8R7U - chains B and D; structure by X-ray diffraction, 1.20 A resolution.

== Chain B ==
Protein: Peptidyl-prolyl cis-trans isomerase
Source organism: Toxoplasma gondii
Notes: EC 5.2.1.8
UniProtKB: A0A7J6KAD1 (A0A7J6KAD1_TOXGO); residue numbers follow UniProt; this construct covers 1-211
Sequence (213 residues; numbered -1 to 211; the number before each row is that of its first residue; numbers below 1 keep their minus sign (Gly-1 is residue -1)):
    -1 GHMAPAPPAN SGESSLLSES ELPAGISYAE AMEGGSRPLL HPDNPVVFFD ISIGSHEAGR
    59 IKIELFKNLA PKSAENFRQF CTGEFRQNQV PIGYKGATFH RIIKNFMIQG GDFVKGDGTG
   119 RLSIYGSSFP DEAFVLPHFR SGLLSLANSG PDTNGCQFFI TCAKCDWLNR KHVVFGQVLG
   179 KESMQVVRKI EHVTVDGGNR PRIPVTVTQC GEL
Not modelled in the structure: -1 to 12
Differences from the reference sequence: expression tag (-1 to 0)

== Chain D ==
Protein: Dihydrocyclosporin A
Sequence (11 residues; row label = number of the first residue in the row):
     1 ALLVXAGLVL A
Glycans and other covalent adducts: covalent link Ala1-Ala11
Modified residues: Ala1 (D-alanine; DAL); Leu2, Leu3, Leu8, Leu10 (N-methylleucine; MLE); Val4 (N-methylvaline; MVA); TMD ((6,7-dihydro)4-[(E)-butenyl]-4,N-dimethyl-threonine) at position 5; Ala6 (alpha-aminobutyric acid; ABA); Gly7 (sarcosine; SAR)

== Interface between chain B and chain D ==
Contacting residue pairs (27):
  Arg99(B) - Leu3(D)  hydrogen bond (side chain-backbone)
  Arg99(B) - Val4(D)
  Arg99(B) - TMD_5(D)
  Arg99(B) - Val9(D)
  Phe104(B) - Leu2(D)
  Phe104(B) - Leu3(D)
  Phe104(B) - Val4(D)
  Met105(B) - Val4(D)
  Gln107(B) - Val4(D)
  Gln107(B) - TMD_5(D)  hydrogen bond (side chain-backbone)
  Gly116(B) - Ala6(D)
  Gly116(B) - Gly7(D)  hydrogen bond (backbone-backbone)
  Ala145(B) - Val4(D)
  Ala145(B) - Ala6(D)
  Asn146(B) - Val4(D)  hydrogen bond (backbone-backbone)
  Asn146(B) - TMD_5(D)
  Asn146(B) - Ala6(D)  hydrogen bond (backbone-backbone)
  Ser147(B) - TMD_5(D)
  Ser147(B) - Ala6(D)  hydrogen bond (side chain-backbone)
  Ser147(B) - Leu8(D)
  Gln155(B) - Ala6(D)
  Phe157(B) - Val4(D)
  Trp165(B) - Leu2(D)  hydrogen bond (side chain-backbone)
  Leu166(B) - Leu2(D)
  Leu166(B) - Val4(D)
  Lys169(B) - Leu3(D)
  His170(B) - Val4(D)  hydrogen bond (side chain-backbone)
Interface residues without a listed pair, chain B (16 interface residues in all): Ile101, Thr117

== Summary ==
The interface between chain B and chain D involves 16 residues on one side and 8 on the other; the contacts
include 8 hydrogen bonds. Polar pairs include Arg99(B)-Leu3(D), Gln107(B)-TMD_5(D) and Ser147(B)-Ala6(D).
Here chain B is Peptidyl-prolyl cis-trans isomerase (Toxoplasma gondii) and chain D is Dihydrocyclosporin A.
Entry 8R7U (Crystal Structure of Cyclophilin TgCyp23 from Toxoplasma gondii in complex with dihydro
Cyclosporin A) was determined by X-ray diffraction, deposited together with 8R7S and 8R7T.
